3NZ1 - chain A; structure by X-ray diffraction, 1.56 A resolution.

Chain A:
Molecule: Indole-3-glycerol phosphate synthase
From: Sulfolobus solfataricus
Notes: EC 4.1.1.48
UniProtKB: Q06121 (TRPC_SULSO); numbering as in UniProt (aligned over 1-248)
Sequence (261 residues; row label = number of the first residue in the row):
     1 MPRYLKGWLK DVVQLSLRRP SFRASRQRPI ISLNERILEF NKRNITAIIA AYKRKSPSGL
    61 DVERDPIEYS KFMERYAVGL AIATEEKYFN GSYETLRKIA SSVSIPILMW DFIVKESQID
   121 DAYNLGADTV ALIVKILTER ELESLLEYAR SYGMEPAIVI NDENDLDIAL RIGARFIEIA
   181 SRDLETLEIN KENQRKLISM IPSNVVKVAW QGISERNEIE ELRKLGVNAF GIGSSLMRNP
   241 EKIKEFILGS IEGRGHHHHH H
Unresolved in the structure: 1, 251-261
Differences from the reference sequence: engineered mutation Ala51 (Glu in Q06121), Ala81 (Ser in Q06121), Ala83 (Leu in Q06121), Trp110 (Lys in Q06121), Ala131 (Leu in Q06121), Ala157 (Leu in Q06121), Val159 (Glu in Q06121), Glu178 (Gly in Q06121), Ala180 (Asn in Q06121), Trp210 (Glu in Q06121), Gln211 (Ser in Q06121), Gly231 (Leu in Q06121); expression tag (249-261)
Residues lining bound ligands: 5-nitro-1H-benzotriazole (3NY): Ala51, Tyr52, Lys53, Ala81, Ile82, Ala83, Phe89, Trp110, Glu178, Trp210, Gln211
From the paper describing this entry:
  - catalytic residues: Glu178
  - binding site for 5-nitro-1H-benzotriazole: Glu178, Trp210

Overview:
Bound to chain A: 5-nitro-1H-benzotriazole. From the paper: the catalytic residue Glu178; a binding site for
5-nitro-1H-benzotriazole at Glu178 and Trp210.
Chain A is Indole-3-glycerol phosphate synthase (Sulfolobus solfataricus); the structure, Crystal Structure of
Kemp Elimination Catalyst 1A53-2 Complexed with Transition State Analog 5-Nitro Benzotriazole, was determined
by X-ray diffraction together with 3NYZ from the same study.
